PDB entry 6VOH | electron microscopy, 4.16 A resolution (low resolution: residue-level contacts below are approximate; hydrogen-bond / salt-bridge calls are withheld) | chains E and g of the 26 polymer chains in the assembly

[Chain E]
Protein: ATP synthase subunit beta, chloroplastic
Source organism: Spinacia oleracea
Notes: EC 7.1.2.2
UniProt: P00825 (ATPB_SPIOL); residues 1-498 here = UniProt positions 1-498
Chain sequence (498 residues; numbered 1 to 498; the number before each row is that of its first residue):
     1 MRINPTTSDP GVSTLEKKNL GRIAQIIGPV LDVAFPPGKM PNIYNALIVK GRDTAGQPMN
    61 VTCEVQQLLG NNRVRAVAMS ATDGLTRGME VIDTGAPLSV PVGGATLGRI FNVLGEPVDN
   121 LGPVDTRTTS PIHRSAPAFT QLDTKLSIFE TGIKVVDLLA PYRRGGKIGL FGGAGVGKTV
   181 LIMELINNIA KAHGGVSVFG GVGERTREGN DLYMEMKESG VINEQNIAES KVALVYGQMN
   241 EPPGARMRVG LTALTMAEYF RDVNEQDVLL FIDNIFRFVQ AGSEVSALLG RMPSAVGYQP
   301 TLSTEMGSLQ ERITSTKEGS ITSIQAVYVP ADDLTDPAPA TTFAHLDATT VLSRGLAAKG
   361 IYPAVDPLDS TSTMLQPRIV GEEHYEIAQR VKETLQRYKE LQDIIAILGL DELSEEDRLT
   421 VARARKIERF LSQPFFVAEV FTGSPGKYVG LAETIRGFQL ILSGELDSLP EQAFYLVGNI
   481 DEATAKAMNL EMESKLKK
Not modelled in the structure: 1-15, 497-498
Small-molecule neighbours: ATP (adenosine-5'-triphosphate): Thr373, Gln376, Arg378, Ile379

[Chain g]
Protein: ATP synthase gamma chain, chloroplastic
Source organism: Spinacia oleracea
UniProt: P05435 (ATPG_SPIOL); residue numbers follow UniProt; this construct covers 1-364
Chain sequence (364 residues; each row starts with the number of its first residue):
     1 MACSLSFSSS VSTFHLPTTT QSTQAPPNNA TTLPTTNPIQ CANLRELRDR IGSVKNTQKI
    61 TEAMKLVAAA KVRRAQEAVV NGRPFSETLV EVLYNMNEQL QTEDVDVPLT KIRTVKKVAL
   121 MVVTGDRGLC GGFNNMLLKK AESRIAELKK LGVDYTIISI GKKGNTYFIR RPEIPVDRYF
   181 DGTNLPTAKE AQAIADDVFS LFVSEEVDKV EMLYTKFVSL VKSDPVIHTL LPLSPKGEIC
   241 DINGKCVDAA EDELFRLTTK EGKLTVERDM IKTETPAFSP ILEFEQDPAQ ILDALLPLYL
   301 NSQILRALQE SLASELAARM TAMSNATDNA NELKKTLSIN YNRARQAKIT GEILEIVAGA
   361 NACV
Not modelled in the structure: 1-40, 364
Disulfide bonds: Cys240-Cys246

[How chain E and chain g interact]
Contacting residue pairs (34):
  Met292(E) - Val357(g)
  Pro293(E) - Ile353(g)
  Pro293(E) - Val357(g)
  Ala295(E) - Thr350(g)
  Val296(E) - Gln346(g)
  Val296(E) - Ile349(g)
  Val296(E) - Thr350(g)
  Val296(E) - Ile353(g)
  Asp333(E) - Asn342(g)
  Asp333(E) - Arg345(g)
  Asp333(E) - Gln346(g)
  Thr335(E) - Gln346(g)
  Asp336(E) - Arg345(g)
  Asp336(E) - Gln346(g)
  Arg397(E) - Glu261(g)
  Arg397(E) - Gly262(g)
  Leu401(E) - Gly262(g)
  Asp403(E) - Leu66(g)
  Ile404(E) - Thr259(g)
  Ile407(E) - Leu66(g)
  Ile407(E) - Ala69(g)
  Ile407(E) - Ala70(g)
  Ile407(E) - Arg73(g)
  Leu408(E) - Leu257(g)
  Glu412(E) - Arg73(g)
  Glu412(E) - Gln76(g)
  Glu412(E) - Leu257(g)
  Glu412(E) - Thr258(g)
  Leu413(E) - Thr259(g)
  Ser414(E) - Thr258(g)
  Ser414(E) - Thr259(g)
  Asp417(E) - Thr259(g)
  Asp417(E) - Lys260(g)
  Asp417(E) - Glu261(g)
Also at the interface, not in a pair above, chain E (19 interface residues in all): Pro330, Glu416
Also at the interface, not in a pair above, chain g (22 interface residues in all): Lys65, Lys263, Leu264, Leu354

[Overview]
Chain E and chain g form an interface of 19 and 22 residues respectively. Bound to chain E: ATP.
Here chain E is ATP synthase subunit beta, chloroplastic and chain g is ATP synthase gamma chain,
chloroplastic, both from Spinacia oleracea. Entry 6VOH (Chloroplast ATP synthase (O1, CF1FO)) was determined
by electron microscopy, deposited together with 6VM1, 6VM4, 6VMB, 6VMD, 6VMG, 6VOF and 8 further entries.
